PDB entry 6I75 | X-ray diffraction, 1.17 A resolution | chain A

[Chain A]
Protein: Galectin-3
From: Homo sapiens
UniProt: P17931 (LEG3_HUMAN); numbering as in UniProt (aligned over 113-250)
Chain sequence (138 residues; row label = number of the first residue in the row):
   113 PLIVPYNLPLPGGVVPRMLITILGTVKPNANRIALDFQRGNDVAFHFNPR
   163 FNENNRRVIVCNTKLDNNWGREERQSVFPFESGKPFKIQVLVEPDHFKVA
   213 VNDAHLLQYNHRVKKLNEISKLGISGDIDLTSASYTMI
Residues lining bound ligands: H5T ((2R,3R,4S,5R,6S)-2-(hydroxymethyl)-6-(4-methylphenyl)sulfanyl-4-[4-[2,3,5,6-tetrakis(fluoranyl)-4-oxidanyl-phenyl]-1,2,3-triazol-1-yl]oxane-3,5-diol): Arg144, Ile145, Ala146, His158, Asn160, Arg162, Val172, Asn174, Trp181, Glu184, Ser237, Gly238
UniProt features mapped onto this chain:
  - motif: Lys226 to Asp241 (Nuclear export signal)
  - binding site (a beta-D-galactoside): Trp181 to Gln187
  - modified residue: Ser188 (Phosphoserine)
What the authors report for this chain:
  - binding site for H5T: Arg144, Trp181, Ser237

[Summary]
Ligands of chain A: compound H5T. UniProt lists 7 beta-D-galactoside-binding residues. From the paper: a
binding site for H5T at Arg144, Trp181 and Ser237.
Chain A is Galectin-3 (Homo sapiens); the structure, Galectin-3C in complex with substituted polyfluoroaryl
monothiogalactoside derivative 2, was determined by X-ray diffraction, deposited together with 6I74, 6I76,
6I77 and 6I78.
